PDB entry 4YE4 | X-ray diffraction, 2.72 A resolution | chains G and H of the 3 polymer chains in the assembly

[Chain G]
Molecule: HT593.1 gp120
Organism: Human immunodeficiency virus
Sequence (356 residues; each row starts with the number of its first residue; note: 95 numbers in that range are skipped by the numbering (no residue carries them; nothing is unmodelled there)):
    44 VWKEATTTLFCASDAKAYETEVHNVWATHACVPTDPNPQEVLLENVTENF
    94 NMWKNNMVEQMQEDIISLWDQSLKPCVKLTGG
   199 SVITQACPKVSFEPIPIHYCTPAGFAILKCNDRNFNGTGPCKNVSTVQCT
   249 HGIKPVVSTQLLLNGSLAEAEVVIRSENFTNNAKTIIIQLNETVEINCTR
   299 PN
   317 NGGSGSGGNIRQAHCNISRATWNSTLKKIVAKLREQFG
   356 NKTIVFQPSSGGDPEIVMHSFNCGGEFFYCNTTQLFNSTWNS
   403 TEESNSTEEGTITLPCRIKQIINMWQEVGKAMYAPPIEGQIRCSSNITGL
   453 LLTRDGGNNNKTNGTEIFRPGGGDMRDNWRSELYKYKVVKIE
Disordered / not traced: 44-45, 79-80, 317-325, 403-410, 494
Cystine bridges: Cys119-Cys205, Cys218-Cys247, Cys228-Cys239, Cys296-Cys331, Cys378-Cys445, Cys385-Cys418
Glycans and other covalent adducts: N-acetylglucosamine (NAG) linked to Asn234, Asn262, Asn276, Asn289, Asn295, Asn386, Asn392, Asn448

[Chain H]
Molecule: Heavy chain human antibody HJ16
Organism: Homo sapiens
Notes: antibody fragment or engineered binder
Sequence (228 residues; each row starts with the number of its first residue):
     1 QMKLMQSGGVMVRPGESATLSCVASGFDFSRNGFEWLRQGPGKGLQWLAT
    51 VTFESKTHVTASARGRFTISRDNSRRTVYLQMTNLQPDDTAMYFCVKDQT
   101 IFHKNGAVDFFSYFDLWGRGAPVIVSAASTKGPSVFPLAPSSKSTSGGTA
   151 ALGCLVKDYFPEPVTVSWNSGALTSGVHTFPAVLQSSGLYSLSSVVTVPS
   201 SSLGTQTYICNVNHKPSNTKVDKRVEPK
Disordered / not traced: 1
Cystine bridges: Cys22-Cys95, Cys154-Cys210

[How chain G and chain H interact]
Residue-residue contacts (31; chain G residue first):
  Asn280(G) - His103(H)
  Asn280(G) - Ala107(H)
  Asn280(G) - Asp109(H)  hydrogen bond
  Ala281(G) - His103(H)
  Ala281(G) - Asn105(H)  hydrogen bond (backbone-side chain)
  Lys282(G) - Asn105(H)
  Thr283(G) - Asn105(H)  hydrogen bond
  Gln362(G) - Glu54(H)  hydrogen bond
  Gln362(G) - Lys56(H)  hydrogen bond
  Ser365(G) - Phe53(H)
  Ser365(G) - Glu54(H)  hydrogen bond
  Ser365(G) - Phe102(H)
  Gly366(G) - Arg31(H)  hydrogen bond (backbone-side chain)
  Gly366(G) - Phe102(H)
  Thr455(G) - Asn105(H)
  Thr455(G) - Gly106(H)
  Thr455(G) - Ala107(H)  hydrogen bond (side chain-backbone)
  Arg456(G) - Ala107(H)
  Asp457(G) - Val108(H)
  Asp457(G) - Phe110(H)
  Gly458(G) - Val108(H)  hydrogen bond (backbone-backbone)
  Gly458(G) - Asp109(H)  hydrogen bond (backbone-side chain)
  Gly458(G) - Phe110(H)  hydrogen bond (backbone-backbone)
  Gly459(G) - Phe110(H)
  Gly459(G) - Phe111(H)
  Asn460(G) - Phe110(H)  hydrogen bond (side chain-backbone)
  Asn460(G) - Phe111(H)
  Asn460(G) - Ser112(H)
  Arg471(G) - Glu54(H)  salt bridge
  Gly473(G) - Asn105(H)
  Gly474(G) - Asn105(H)
Other interface residues (no listed pair), chain G (19 interface residues in all): Val360, Gly367, Ile371

[In short]
19 residues of chain G face 14 of chain H across their interface, with 12 hydrogen bonds and 1 salt bridge.
Polar contacts include Arg471(G)-Glu54(H), Asn280(G)-Asp109(H) and Ala281(G)-Asn105(H). Covalently linked
N-acetylglucosamine: at Asn234(G), Asn262(G), Asn276(G), Asn289(G), Asn295(G) and Asn386(G) and 2 more.
Chain G is HT593.1 gp120 (Human immunodeficiency virus) and chain H is Heavy chain human antibody HJ16 (Homo
sapiens); the structure, Crystal Structure of Neutralizing Antibody HJ16 in Complex with HIV-1 gp120, was
determined by X-ray diffraction (same publication as 4YDI, 4YDJ, 4YDK and 4YDL).
